Entry 6UU3 (X-ray diffraction, 4.00 A resolution (low resolution: residue-level contacts below are approximate; hydrogen-bond / salt-bridge calls are withheld)); this record covers chains AAA and CCC of the 9 polymer chains in the assembly.

Chain AAA:
Molecule: DNA-directed RNA polymerase subunit alpha
Source organism: Escherichia coli
Notes: EC 2.7.7.6
UniProt: A0A377D9Q8 (A0A377D9Q8_ECOLX); residues 1-235 here = UniProt positions 1-235
Chain sequence (242 residues; each row starts with the number of its first residue; numbers below 1 keep their minus sign (Ala-6 is residue -6)):
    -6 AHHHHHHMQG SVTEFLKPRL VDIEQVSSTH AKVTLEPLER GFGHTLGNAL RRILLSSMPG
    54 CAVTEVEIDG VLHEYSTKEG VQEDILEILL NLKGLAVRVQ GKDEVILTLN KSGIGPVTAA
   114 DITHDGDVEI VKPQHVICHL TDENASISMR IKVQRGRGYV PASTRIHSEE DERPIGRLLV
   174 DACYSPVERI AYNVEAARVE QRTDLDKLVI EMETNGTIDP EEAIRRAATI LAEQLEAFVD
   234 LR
Unresolved in the structure: -6 to 5
Construct notes: expression tag (-6 to 0)

Chain CCC:
Molecule: DNA-directed RNA polymerase subunit beta
Source organism: Escherichia coli
Notes: EC 2.7.7.6
UniProt: P0A8V4 (RPOB_ECO57); residue numbers follow UniProt; this construct covers 1-1342
Chain sequence (1342 residues; numbered 1 to 1342; the number before each row is that of its first residue):
     1 MVYSYTEKKR IRKDFGKRPQ VLDVPYLLSI QLDSFQKFIE QDPEGQYGLE AAFRSVFPIQ
    61 SYSGNSELQY VSYRLGEPVF DVQECQIRGV TYSAPLRVKL RLVIYEREAP EGTVKDIKEQ
   121 EVYMGEIPLM TDNGTFVING TERVIVSQLH RSPGVFFDSD KGKTHSSGKV LYNARIIPYR
   181 GSWLDFEFDP KDNLFVRIDR RRKLPATIIL RALNYTTEQI LDLFFEKVIF EIRDNKLQME
   241 LVPERLRGET ASFDIEANGK VYVEKGRRIT ARHIRQLEKD DVKLIEVPVE YIAGKVVAKD
   301 YIDESTGELI CAANMELSLD LLAKLSQSGH KRIETLFTND LDHGPYISET LRVDPTNDRL
   361 SALVEIYRMM RPGEPPTREA AESLFENLFF SEDRYDLSAV GRMKFNRSLL REEIEGSGIL
   421 SKDDIIDVMK KLIDIRNGKG EVDDIDHLGN RRIRSVGEMA ENQFRVGLVR VERAVKERLS
   481 LGDLDTLMPQ DMINAKPISA AVKEFFGSSQ LSQFMDQNNP LSEITHKRRI SALGPGGLTR
   541 ERAGFEVRDV HPTHYGRVCP IETPEGPNIG LINSLSVYAQ TNEYGFLETP YRKVTDGVVT
   601 DEIHYLSAIE EGNYVIAQAN SNLDEEGHFV EDLVTCRSKG ESSLFSRDQV DYMDVSTQQV
   661 VSVGASLIPF LEHDDANRAL MGANMQRQAV PTLRADKPLV GTGMERAVAV DSGVTAVAKR
   721 GGVVQYVDAS RIVIKVNEDE MYPGEAGIDI YNLTKYTRSN QNTCINQMPC VSLGEPVERG
   781 DVLADGPSTD LGELALGQNM RVAFMPWNGY NFEDSILVSE RVVQEDRFTT IHIQELACVS
   841 RDTKLGPEEI TADIPNVGEA ALSKLDESGI VYIGAEVTGG DILVGKVTPK GETQLTPEEK
   901 LLRAIFGEKA SDVKDSSLRV PNGVSGTVID VQVFTRDGVE KDKRALEIEE MQLKQAKKDL
   961 SEELQILEAG LFSRIRAVLV AGGVEAEKLD KLPRDRWLEL GLTDEEKQNQ LEQLAEQYDE
  1021 LKHEFEKKLE AKRRKITQGD DLAPGVLKIV KVYLAVKRRI QPGDKMAGRH GNKGVISKIN
  1081 PIEDMPYDEN GTPVDIVLNP LGVPSRMNIG QILETHLGMA AKGIGDKINA MLKQQQEVAK
  1141 LREFIQRAYD LGADVRQKVD LSTFSDEEVM RLAENLRKGM PIATPVFDGA KEAEIKELLK
  1201 LGDLPTSGQI RLYDGRTGEQ FERPVTVGYM YMLKLNHLVD DKMHARSTGS YSLVTQQPLG
  1261 GKAQFGGQRF GEMEVWALEA YGAAYTLQEM LTVKSDDVNG RTKMYKNIVD GNHQMEPGMP
  1321 ESFNVLLKEI RSLGINIELE DE
Unresolved in the structure: 1
Small-molecule neighbours:
  - CTP: Arg678, Met681, Asp814, Lys1073, Arg1106
  - D4M ([(5R)-5-(5-methyl-2,4-dioxo-3,4-dihydropyrimidin-1(2h)-yl)-2,5-dihydrofuran-2-yl]methyl dihydrogen phosphate): Glu565, Lys1065, Lys1073

Chain AAA / chain CCC interface:
Contacting residue pairs (72):
  His37(AAA) - Gly1218(CCC)
  Asn41(AAA) - Gly1215(CCC)
  Asn41(AAA) - Arg1216(CCC)
  Asn41(AAA) - Thr1217(CCC)
  Asn41(AAA) - Gly1218(CCC)
  Arg44(AAA) - Glu1083(CCC)
  Arg44(AAA) - Met1085(CCC)
  Arg44(AAA) - Tyr1087(CCC)
  Arg44(AAA) - Gly1215(CCC)
  Arg45(AAA) - Glu1083(CCC)
  Arg45(AAA) - Asp1084(CCC)
  Arg45(AAA) - Gly1215(CCC)
  Arg45(AAA) - Arg1216(CCC)
  Leu48(AAA) - Glu1083(CCC)
  Ser49(AAA) - Glu1083(CCC)
  Leu65(AAA) - Ile873(CCC)
  His66(AAA) - Ile873(CCC)
  His66(AAA) - Gly874(CCC)
  His66(AAA) - Ile929(CCC)
  Glu67(AAA) - Lys1057(CCC)
  Tyr68(AAA) - Tyr756(CCC)
  Tyr68(AAA) - Ile831(CCC)
  Tyr68(AAA) - Thr927(CCC)
  Tyr68(AAA) - Ile929(CCC)
  Tyr68(AAA) - Ala1055(CCC)
  Thr70(AAA) - Ala729(CCC)
  Thr70(AAA) - Ser730(CCC)
  Lys71(AAA) - Asp728(CCC)
  Glu72(AAA) - Asp728(CCC)
  Glu72(AAA) - Lys958(CCC)
  Gly73(AAA) - Tyr726(CCC)
  Gly73(AAA) - Asp728(CCC)
  Val74(AAA) - Asp728(CCC)
  Val74(AAA) - Ala729(CCC)
  Gln75(AAA) - Val727(CCC)
  Gln75(AAA) - Ala729(CCC)
  Gln75(AAA) - Ser772(CCC)
  Gln75(AAA) - Leu773(CCC)
  Glu76(AAA) - Ala729(CCC)
  Asp77(AAA) - Ala729(CCC)
  Asp77(AAA) - Lys755(CCC)
  Asp77(AAA) - Tyr756(CCC)
  Asp77(AAA) - Asn766(CCC)
  Leu79(AAA) - Tyr756(CCC)
  Leu79(AAA) - Lys1057(CCC)
  Glu80(AAA) - Met768(CCC)
  Leu83(AAA) - Arg694(CCC)
  Lys86(AAA) - Asp826(CCC)
  Thr134(AAA) - Tyr726(CCC)
  Thr134(AAA) - Val727(CCC)
  Thr134(AAA) - Leu773(CCC)
  Tyr152(AAA) - Gln824(CCC)
  Tyr152(AAA) - Arg1059(CCC)
  Pro154(AAA) - Arg1059(CCC)
  Ser156(AAA) - Arg1059(CCC)
  Ile159(AAA) - Glu876(CCC)
  Glu163(AAA) - Glu876(CCC)
  Arg166(AAA) - Ala860(CCC)
  Arg166(AAA) - Ser863(CCC)
  Arg166(AAA) - Lys864(CCC)
  Arg166(AAA) - Glu876(CCC)
  Ile168(AAA) - Ile873(CCC)
  Asp174(AAA) - Asp826(CCC)
  Asp174(AAA) - Arg1059(CCC)
  Glu181(AAA) - Arg821(CCC)
  Arg182(AAA) - Asn1090(CCC)
  Arg182(AAA) - Thr1092(CCC)
  Ile183(AAA) - Gly1091(CCC)
  Ala184(AAA) - Asn1090(CCC)
  Ala184(AAA) - Gly1091(CCC)
  Tyr185(AAA) - Tyr1087(CCC)
  Tyr185(AAA) - Gly1218(CCC)
Also at the interface, not in a pair above, chain AAA (38 interface residues in all): Asp135, Ala155
Also at the interface, not in a pair above, chain CCC (49 interface residues in all): Leu693, Pro769, Val823, Glu825, Tyr872, Ala875, Val928, Ile1082, Glu1089, Asp1214

In short:
The interface between chain AAA and chain CCC involves 38 residues on one side and 49 on the other. Chain CCC
binds CTP and compound D4M.
Here chain AAA is DNA-directed RNA polymerase subunit alpha and chain CCC is DNA-directed RNA polymerase
subunit beta, both from Escherichia coli. Entry 6UU3 (E. coli sigma-S transcription initiation complex with a
4-nt RNA and a CTP ("Old" crystal soaked ...) was determined by X-ray diffraction together with 6UTV, 6UTW,
6UTX, 6UTY, 6UTZ, 6UU0 and 11 further entries from the same study.
